1XSI - chains E and F of the 6 polymer chains in the assembly; structure by X-ray diffraction, 2.20 A resolution.

== Chain E (and F) ==
Molecule: Putative family 31 glucosidase yicI
From: Escherichia coli
Notes: EC 3.2.1.-; chain F of this document is another copy of the same molecule, construct and numbering; everything in this record applies to it too
UniProtKB: P31434 (YICI_ECOLI); residues 1-772 here = UniProt positions 1-772
Sequence (778 residues; row label = number of the first residue in the row):
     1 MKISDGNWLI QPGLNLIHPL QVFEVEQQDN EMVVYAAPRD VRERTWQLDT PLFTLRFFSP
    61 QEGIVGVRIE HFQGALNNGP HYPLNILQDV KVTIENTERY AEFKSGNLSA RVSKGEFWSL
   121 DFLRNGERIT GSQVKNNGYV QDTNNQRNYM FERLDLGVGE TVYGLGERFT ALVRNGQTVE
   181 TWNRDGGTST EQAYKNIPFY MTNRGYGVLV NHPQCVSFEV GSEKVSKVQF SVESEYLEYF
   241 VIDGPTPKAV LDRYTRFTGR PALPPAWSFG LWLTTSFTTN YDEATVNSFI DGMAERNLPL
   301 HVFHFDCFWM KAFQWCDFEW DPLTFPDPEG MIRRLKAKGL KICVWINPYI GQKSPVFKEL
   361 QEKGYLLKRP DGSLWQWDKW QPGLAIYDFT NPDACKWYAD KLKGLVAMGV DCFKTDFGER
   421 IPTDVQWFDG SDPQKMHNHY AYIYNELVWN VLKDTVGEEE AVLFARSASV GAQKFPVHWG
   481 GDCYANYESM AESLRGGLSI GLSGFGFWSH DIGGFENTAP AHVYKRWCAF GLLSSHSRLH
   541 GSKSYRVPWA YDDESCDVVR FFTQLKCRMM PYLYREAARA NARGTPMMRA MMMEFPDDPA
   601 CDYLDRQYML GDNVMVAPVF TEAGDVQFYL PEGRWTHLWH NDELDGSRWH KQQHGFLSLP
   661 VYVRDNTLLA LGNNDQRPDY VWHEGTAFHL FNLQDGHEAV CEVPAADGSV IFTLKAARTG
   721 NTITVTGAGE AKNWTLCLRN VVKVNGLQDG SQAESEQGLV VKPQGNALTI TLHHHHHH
Not modelled in the structure: 774-778
Differences from the reference sequence: expression tag (773-778)
Small-molecule neighbours: MPO (3[N-morpholino]propane sulfonic acid): His640, Asp642, Gln652, Gln653, His654, Gly655, Ser658

== How chain E and chain F interact ==
Contacting residue pairs (78):
  Lys2(E) - Glu191(F)
  Asp5(E) - Gln192(F)  hydrogen bond
  Gly6(E) - Gly186(F)
  Gly6(E) - Thr190(F)
  Gly6(E) - Gln192(F)  hydrogen bond (backbone-side chain)
  Asn7(E) - Gly186(F)  hydrogen bond (backbone-backbone)
  Asn7(E) - Thr190(F)
  Asn7(E) - Tyr484(F)  hydrogen bond
  Trp8(E) - Asp185(F)
  Trp8(E) - Gly187(F)
  Trp8(E) - Glu516(F)
  Leu9(E) - Arg420(F)
  Leu156(E) - Glu488(F)
  Gly157(E) - Glu488(F)
  Val158(E) - Tyr487(F)
  Val158(E) - Glu488(F)
  Val158(E) - Arg606(F)
  Val158(E) - Phe620(F)  hydrophobic
  Gly159(E) - Arg606(F)
  Phe169(E) - Val225(F)
  Thr170(E) - Val225(F)
  Ala171(E) - Asn175(F)
  Asn175(E) - Ala171(F)
  Gly176(E) - Gln177(F)
  Gln177(E) - Gly176(F)
  Asp185(E) - Trp8(F)
  Gly186(E) - Gly6(F)
  Gly186(E) - Asn7(F)  hydrogen bond (backbone-backbone)
  Gly187(E) - Trp8(F)
  Ser189(E) - Glu223(F)
  Ser189(E) - Lys224(F)
  Ser189(E) - Val225(F)  hydrogen bond (backbone-backbone)
  Thr190(E) - Gly6(F)
  Thr190(E) - Asn7(F)
  Thr190(E) - Glu223(F)
  Thr190(E) - Lys224(F)
  Thr190(E) - Val225(F)
  Glu191(E) - Lys2(F)
  Glu191(E) - Ser222(F)
  Glu191(E) - Glu223(F)  hydrogen bond (backbone-backbone)
  Gln192(E) - Asp5(F)  hydrogen bond
  Gln192(E) - Gly6(F)  hydrogen bond (side chain-backbone)
  Gly221(E) - Thr170(F)
  Ser222(E) - Glu191(F)
  Glu223(E) - Ser189(F)
  Glu223(E) - Thr190(F)
  Glu223(E) - Glu191(F)  hydrogen bond (backbone-backbone)
  Lys224(E) - Ser189(F)
  Lys224(E) - Thr190(F)
  Val225(E) - Phe169(F)
  Val225(E) - Thr170(F)
  Val225(E) - Ser189(F)  hydrogen bond (backbone-backbone)
  Val225(E) - Thr190(F)
  Val225(E) - Glu492(F)
  Val225(E) - Arg495(F)
  Lys379(E) - Leu9(F)
  Arg420(E) - Leu9(F)
  Asp482(E) - Trp8(F)
  Tyr484(E) - Asn7(F)  hydrogen bond
  Tyr487(E) - Val158(F)
  Glu488(E) - Leu156(F)
  Glu488(E) - Val158(F)
  Glu492(E) - Val225(F)
  Arg495(E) - Val225(F)
  Glu516(E) - Trp8(F)
  Pro599(E) - Gln627(F)
  Pro599(E) - Trp649(F)  hydrophobic
  Ala600(E) - Trp649(F)
  Tyr603(E) - Tyr603(F)  hydrophobic
  Arg606(E) - Val158(F)
  Arg606(E) - Gly159(F)
  Phe620(E) - Val158(F)  hydrophobic
  Gln627(E) - Pro599(F)
  Ser647(E) - Ser647(F)
  Ser647(E) - Arg648(F)
  Arg648(E) - Ser647(F)
  Trp649(E) - Pro599(F)  hydrophobic
  Trp649(E) - Ala600(F)
Other interface residues (no listed pair), chain E (50 interface residues in all): Thr188, Ser226, Ala491, Asp597
Other interface residues (no listed pair), chain F (50 interface residues in all): Gly157, Thr188, Gly221, Ser226, Lys379, Asp482, Ala491, Asp597

== In short ==
The chain E/chain F interface involves 50 residues from each chain, with 12 hydrogen bonds. Among the polar
pairs are Asp5(E)-Gln192(F), Gly6(E)-Gln192(F) and Asn7(E)-Tyr484(F). Chain E binds compound MPO.
Both chains are Putative family 31 glucosidase yicI (Escherichia coli). Entry 1XSI (Structure of a Family 31
alpha glycosidase) was determined by X-ray diffraction together with 1XSK and 1XSJ from the same study.
